7K78 - chains D and I of the 12 polymer chains in the assembly; structure by electron microscopy, 3.10 A resolution.

# Chain D
Protein: Histone H2B.1
From: Saccharomyces cerevisiae (strain ATCC 204508 / S288c)
UniProt: P02293 (H2B1_YEAST); residues 1-131 here = UniProt positions 1-131
Sequence (131 residues; row label = number of the first residue in the row):
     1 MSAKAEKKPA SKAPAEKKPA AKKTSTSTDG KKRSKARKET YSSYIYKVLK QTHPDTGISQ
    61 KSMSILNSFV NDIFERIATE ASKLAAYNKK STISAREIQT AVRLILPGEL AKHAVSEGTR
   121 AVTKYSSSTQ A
Disordered / not traced: 1-35, 130-131
Swiss-Prot annotation at these positions:
  - modified residue: Lys7 (N6-acetyllysine), Lys8 (N6-acetyllysine), Ser11 (Phosphoserine), Lys12 (N6-acetyllysine), Lys17 (N6-acetyllysine), Lys18 (N6-acetyllysine), Lys22 (N6-acetyllysine), Lys23 (N6-acetyllysine), Lys35 (N6-succinyllysine), Lys38 (N6,N6-dimethyllysine), Lys47 (N6-succinyllysine)
  - cross-link (Glycyl lysine isopeptide (Lys-Gly)): Lys7 (interchain with G-Cter in SUMO), Lys8 (interchain with G-Cter in SUMO), Lys17 (interchain with G-Cter in SUMO), Lys18 (interchain with G-Cter in SUMO), Lys124 (interchain with G-Cter in ubiquitin)

# Chain I
Molecule: 136-nt DNA strand
From: Saccharomyces cerevisiae
Sequence (136 nucleotides; numbered 1 to 136; the number before each row is that of its first residue):
     1 TCGGGTCACA TGATGATATT TGATTTTATT ATATTTTTAA AAAAAGTAAA AAATAAAAAG
    61 TAGTTTATTT TTAAAAAATA AAATTTAAAA TATTAGTGTA TTTGATTTCC GAAAGTTAAA
   121 AAAGAAATAG TAAGCT
Disordered / not traced: 1-13, 130-136

# Chain D / chain I interface
Pairs across the interface (16):
  Ala36(D) with DT27(I), sugar contact; DA28(I), phosphate contact
  Arg37(D) with DT103(I), salt bridge to the phosphate
  Tyr46(D) with DT20(I), hydrogen bond to the phosphate
  Lys50(D) with DT21(I), salt bridge to the phosphate
  Gly57(D) with DT20(I), phosphate contact
  Ile58(D) with DT19(I), phosphate contact; DT20(I), hydrogen bond to the phosphate
  Ser59(D) with DT19(I), phosphate contact
  Gln60(D) with DT19(I), hydrogen bond to the phosphate
  Lys90(D) with DA39(I), phosphate contact; DA40(I), phosphate contact
  Ser91(D) with DT38(I), sugar contact; DA39(I), hydrogen bond to the phosphate
  Thr92(D) with DT38(I), phosphate contact; DA39(I), hydrogen bond to the phosphate
Also at the interface, not in a pair above, chain D (12 interface residues in all): Glu39

# Overview
12 residues of chain D and 9 residues of chain I are in contact; the contacts include 5 hydrogen bonds and 2
salt bridges. Polar contacts include Tyr46(D)-DT20(I), Ile58(D)-DT20(I) and Gln60(D)-DT19(I).
Here chain D is Histone H2B.1 (Saccharomyces cerevisiae (strain ATCC 204508 / S288c)) and chain I is a 136-nt
DNA strand (Saccharomyces cerevisiae). Entry 7K78 (antibody and nucleosome complex) was determined by electron
microscopy together with 7K79 and 7K7G from the same study.
